PDB entry 1FBW | X-ray diffraction, 2.00 A resolution | chain A

Chain A:
Name: Endo-1,4-beta-glucanase F
Organism: Clostridium cellulolyticum
Notes: EC 3.2.1.4; fragment: catalytic module
UniProtKB: P37698 (GUNF_CLOCE); residues 1-629 here correspond to UniProt positions 30-658 (UniProt number = residue number + 29)
Amino-acid sequence (629 residues; numbered 1 to 629; the number before each row is that of its first residue):
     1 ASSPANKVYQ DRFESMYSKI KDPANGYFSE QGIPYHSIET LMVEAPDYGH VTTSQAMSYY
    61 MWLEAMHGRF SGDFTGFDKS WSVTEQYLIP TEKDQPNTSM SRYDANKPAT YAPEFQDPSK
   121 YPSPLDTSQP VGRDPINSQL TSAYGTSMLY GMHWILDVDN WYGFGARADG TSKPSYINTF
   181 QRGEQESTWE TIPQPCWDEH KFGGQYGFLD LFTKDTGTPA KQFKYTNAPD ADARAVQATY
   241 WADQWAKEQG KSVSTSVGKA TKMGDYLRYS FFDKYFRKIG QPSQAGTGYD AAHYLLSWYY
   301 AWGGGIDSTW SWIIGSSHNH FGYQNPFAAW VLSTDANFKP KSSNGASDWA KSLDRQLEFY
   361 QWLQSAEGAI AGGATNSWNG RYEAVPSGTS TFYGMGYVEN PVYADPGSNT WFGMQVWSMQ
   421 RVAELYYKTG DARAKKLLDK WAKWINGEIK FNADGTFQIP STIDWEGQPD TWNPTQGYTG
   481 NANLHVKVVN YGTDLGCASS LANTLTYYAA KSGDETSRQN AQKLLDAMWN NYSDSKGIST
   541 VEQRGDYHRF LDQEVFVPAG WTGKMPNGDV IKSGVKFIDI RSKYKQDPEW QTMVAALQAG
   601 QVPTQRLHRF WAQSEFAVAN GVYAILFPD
Construct notes: engineered mutation Q55 (Glu84 in P37698)
Ion coordination: Ca2+: Q185, E190, D405

Summary:
Q185, E190 and D405 form the Ca2+ site.
Chain A is Endo-1,4-beta-glucanase F (Clostridium cellulolyticum); the structure, Crystal structure of the
cellulase CEL48F from C. cellulolyticum in complex with cellohexaose, was determined by X-ray diffraction
together with 1F9D, 1F9O, 1FAE and 1FBO from the same study.
